PDB entry 6ZI9 | X-ray diffraction, 2.80 A resolution | chains L and M of the 4 polymer chains in the assembly

Chain L:
Molecule: Reaction center protein L chain
Organism: Blastochloris viridis
UniProtKB: P06009 (RCEL_BLAVI); residues 1-273 here correspond to UniProt positions 2-274 (UniProt number = residue number + 1)
Amino-acid sequence (273 residues; each row starts with the number of its first residue):
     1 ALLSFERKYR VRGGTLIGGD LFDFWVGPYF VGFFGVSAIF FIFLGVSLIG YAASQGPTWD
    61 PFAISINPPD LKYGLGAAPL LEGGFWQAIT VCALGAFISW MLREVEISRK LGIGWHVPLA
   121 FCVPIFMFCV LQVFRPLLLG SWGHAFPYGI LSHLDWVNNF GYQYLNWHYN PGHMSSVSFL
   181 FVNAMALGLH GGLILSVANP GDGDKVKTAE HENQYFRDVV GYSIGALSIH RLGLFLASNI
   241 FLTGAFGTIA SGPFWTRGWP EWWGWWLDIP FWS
Metal / ion sites: Fe ion: H190, H230 (shared with H217(M), E232(M), H264(M) of chain M)
Small-molecule neighbours:
  - bacteriochlorophyll b (BCB), molecule 1: V46, I49, F97, F128, L131, F146, I150, L151, H153, L154, W156, V157
  - bacteriochlorophyll b (BCB), molecule 2: F97, F121, P124, I125, M127, F128, L131, V157, N158, F160, G161, Y162, W167, H168, N170, G172, H173, S176, V177, L180, F181, I240, F241, G244, G247, T248
  - bacteriochlorophyll b (BCB), molecule 3: V157, Y162, H168, L180, F181
  - bacteriochlorophyll b (BCB), molecule 4: H168, H173, M174, V177, S178, F181, V182, M185, V220, Y222
  - bacteriopheophytin b (BPB), molecule 1: F41, I42, G45, V46, I49, I89, C92, A93, A96, F97, W100, E104, V117, A120, F121, V123, P124, F128, F146, P147, Y148, G149, I150, H153, A237, S238, I240, F241
  - bacteriopheophytin b (BPB), molecule 2: F181, A184, M185, L189, F216, V219, V220
  - diacyl glycerol (DGA): P171, M174, S175, S178, W262, W263, W265
  - heptane-1,2,3-triol (HTO): L75, G76, A77, Q87, V91, W142
  - menaquinone-7 (MQ7): V26, Y29, F30, V31, G35, I39, I42, W100, R103
UniProt features mapped onto this chain:
  - binding site ((7R,8Z)-bacteriochlorophyll b): H153, H173
  - binding site (Fe cation): H190, H230
  - binding site (a ubiquinone): F216

Chain M:
Molecule: Reaction center protein M chain
Organism: Blastochloris viridis
UniProtKB: P06010 (RCEM_BLAVI); residues 1-323 here correspond to UniProt positions 2-324 (UniProt number = residue number + 1)
Amino-acid sequence (323 residues; each row starts with the number of its first residue):
     1 ADYQTIYTQI QARGPHITVS GEWGDNDRVG KPFYSYWLGK IGDAQIGPIY LGASGIAAFA
    61 FGSTAILIIL FNMAAEVHFD PLQFFRQFFW LGLYPPKAQY GMGIPPLHDG GWWLMAGLFM
   121 TLSLGSWWIR VYSRARALGL GTHIAWNFAA AIFFVLCIGC IHPTLVGSWS EGVPFGIWPH
   181 IDWLTAFSIR YGNFYYCPWH GFSIGFAYGC GLLFAAHGAT ILAVARFGGD REIEQITDRG
   241 TAVERAALFW RWTIGFNATI ESVHRWGWFF SLMVMVSASV GILLTGTFVD NWYLWCVKHG
   301 AAPDYPAYLP ATPDPASLPG APK
Metal / ion sites: Fe ion: H217, E232, H264 (shared with H190(L), H230(L) of chain L)
Small-molecule neighbours:
  - bacteriochlorophyll b (BCB), molecule 1: L38, M120, F154, V155, I158, V173, I177, W178, H180, I181, W183, L184
  - bacteriochlorophyll b (BCB), molecule 2: G62, A65, I66, I69, M120, L124, F148, A151, I152, F154, V155, I158, F175, W183, L184, T185, F187, S188, F194, Y195, C197, W199, H200, S203, I204, A207, Y208, V274, M275, A278, G281, I282
  - bacteriochlorophyll b (BCB), molecule 3: L184, Y195, Y208
  - bacteriochlorophyll b (BCB), molecule 4: Y195, H200, G201, I204, G205, Y208, G209, L212, F270
  - bacteriopheophytin b (BPB), molecule 1: I46, I49, A58, F59, G62, S123, L124, W127, V131, I144, N147, F148, A151, S271, V274, M275
  - bacteriopheophytin b (BPB), molecule 2: Y208, G211, L212, A215, A216, W250, T253, I254
  - diacyl glycerol (DGA): F88, F89, I177
  - heptane-1,2,3-triol (HTO): W268, F269, L272, M273, V276
  - menaquinone-7 (MQ7): L212, L213, A216, H217, T220, V243, A246, A247, W250, I254, F256, N257, A258, T259, I260, V263, W266, F270
  - 15-cis-1,2-dihydroneurosporene (NS5): I66, I69, L70, M73, F88, W113, L114, G117, L118, M120, T121, V155, L156, I158, G159, C160, W169, V173, P174, F175, G176, I177, H180
UniProt features mapped onto this chain:
  - binding site ((7R,8Z)-bacteriochlorophyll b): H180, H200
  - binding site (Fe cation): H217, E232, H264
  - binding site (a ubiquinone): W250
What the authors report for this chain:
  - binding site for menaquinone-7: H217

How chain L and chain M interact:
Residue-residue contacts (191; chain L residue first):
  L3(L) with L248(M), hydrophobic; R251(M); N257(M)
  F5(L) with R239(M); E244(M)
  E6(L) with L248(M); W252(M), hydrogen bond
  K8(L) with E244(M), salt bridge
  Y9(L) with T241(M), hydrogen bond; E244(M), hydrogen bond; R245(M); L248(M), hydrophobic; W252(M)
  R10(L) with W252(M)
  W25(L) with W252(M)
  P28(L) with R251(M); W252(M); G255(M)
  Y29(L) with W252(M); T253(M); I254(M); G255(M)
  F30(L) with W252(M), hydrogen bond (backbone-backbone)
  D60(L) with G300(M)
  F62(L) with A301(M)
  W100(L) with T253(M)
  R103(L) with W252(M), hydrogen bond (side chain-backbone); T253(M), hydrogen bond (side chain-backbone)
  E104(L) with F249(M); W250(M); T253(M)
  I107(L) with F249(M), hydrophobic; W252(M); T253(M)
  S108(L) with F249(M)
  K110(L) with W252(M)
  L111(L) with R245(M), hydrogen bond (backbone-side chain); L248(M); F249(M); W252(M), hydrophobic
  G112(L) with F227(M)
  I113(L) with A223(M); V224(M), hydrophobic; F227(M), hydrophobic; R245(M); F249(M), hydrophobic
  G114(L) with A223(M), hydrogen bond (backbone-backbone)
  H116(L) with T5(M), hydrogen bond; A219(M); L222(M); A223(M)
  V117(L) with A216(M); A219(M), hydrophobic; T220(M); F249(M), hydrophobic; W250(M), hydrophobic
  L151(L) with A301(M); P303(M)
  S152(L) with Y305(M)
  L154(L) with Y195(M)
  D155(L) with Y196(M), hydrogen bond; P303(M); Y305(M), hydrogen bond
  V157(L) with Y195(M)
  N158(L) with N193(M); Y195(M)
  Y162(L) with T185(M)
  N166(L) with D182(M); T185(M)
  H168(L) with I181(M); L184(M)
  Y169(L) with W178(M), hydrophobic; I181(M), hydrophobic; D182(M), hydrogen bond
  M174(L) with W178(M), hydrophobic
  L180(L) with A207(M); Y208(M), hydrophobic
  N183(L) with C210(M), hydrogen bond (side chain-backbone); G211(M); F214(M)
  A184(L) with C210(M), hydrophobic; S271(M), hydrogen bond (backbone-side chain)
  A186(L) with F214(M), hydrophobic
  L187(L) with C210(M); F214(M); G267(M)
  G188(L) with N147(M); S271(M)
  L189(L) with I144(M), hydrophobic
  H190(L) with H217(M), hydrogen bond; E232(M), salt bridge; H264(M), hydrogen bond
  G191(L) with H264(M)
  G192(L) with H143(M); I144(M); W268(M)
  L193(L) with I144(M)
  I194(L) with E232(M); I233(M); I236(M), hydrophobic; H264(M)
  L195(L) with H143(M); E261(M); H264(M); R265(M)
  S196(L) with L140(M); G141(M), hydrogen bond (backbone-backbone); H143(M)
  V197(L) with L140(M), hydrophobic; I233(M), hydrophobic
  A198(L) with I236(M), hydrophobic
  N199(L) with G141(M); H143(M); E261(M), hydrogen bond; R265(M)
  P200(L) with G139(M); G141(M)
  K207(L) with G139(M), hydrogen bond (side chain-backbone); L140(M); I233(M)
  E210(L) with I17(M); V19(M)
  H211(L) with V19(M); L138(M)
  E212(L) with I233(M)
  Q214(L) with I17(M); T18(M); V19(M), hydrogen bond (side chain-backbone); R28(M); L138(M)
  Y215(L) with V131(M), hydrogen bond (side chain-backbone); R134(M); A135(M); L138(M), hydrophobic; I144(M), hydrophobic
  F216(L) with I144(M), hydrophobic
  R217(L) with D43(M), salt bridge; Q45(M); P48(M); I49(M)
  D218(L) with R28(M), salt bridge; I49(M); Y50(M), hydrogen bond (backbone-backbone); R130(M), hydrogen bond (backbone-side chain); R134(M), salt bridge
  V219(L) with W127(M); R130(M), hydrogen bond (backbone-side chain); R134(M)
  V220(L) with I49(M)
  G221(L) with G47(M), hydrogen bond (backbone-backbone); P48(M); I49(M)
  Y222(L) with L38(M); G42(M); D43(M), hydrogen bond (side chain-backbone); Q45(M)
  S223(L) with D43(M)
  I224(L) with G42(M); D43(M), hydrogen bond (backbone-backbone)
  A226(L) with D230(M)
  L227(L) with Q4(M); L222(M), hydrophobic; A225(M), hydrophobic; D230(M)
  S228(L) with I41(M); G42(M)
  I229(L) with F214(M)
  H230(L) with H217(M), hydrogen bond; G218(M); I221(M); E232(M), salt bridge
  R231(L) with Q4(M), hydrogen bond (side chain-backbone); T5(M), hydrogen bond (side chain-backbone); I6(M), hydrogen bond (side chain-backbone); Y7(M); I41(M), hydrogen bond (side chain-backbone); L222(M)
  G233(L) with F214(M)
  L234(L) with A215(M)
  A237(L) with G211(M); A215(M), hydrophobic
  W263(L) with W90(M), hydrophobic; W178(M)
  W266(L) with F85(M); R86(M), hydrogen bond (side chain-backbone)
  L267(L) with R86(M), hydrogen bond (backbone-side chain)
  F271(L) with L82(M), hydrophobic
  W272(L) with L82(M), hydrophobic; Q83(M), hydrogen bond (backbone-side chain); R86(M)
  S273(L) with R86(M)
Also at the interface, not in a pair above, chain L (93 interface residues in all): A1, S4, A63, D70, P118, A120, D204, V206, I240, D268
Also at the interface, not in a pair above, chain M (94 interface residues in all): I46, F89, I189, L213, T237, A247, A302, Y308

In short:
The interface between chain L and chain M involves 93 residues on one side and 94 on the other; the contacts
include 35 hydrogen bonds and 6 salt bridges. Among the polar pairs are K8(L)-E244(M), H190(L)-E232(M) and
R217(L)-D43(M). From the paper: a binding site for menaquinone-7 at H217(M).
Here chain L is Reaction center protein L chain and chain M is Reaction center protein M chain, both from
Blastochloris viridis. Entry 6ZI9 (Ultrafast Structural Response to Charge Redistribution Within a
Photosynthetic Reaction Centre - 300 ps (b) structure) was determined by X-ray diffraction (same publication
as 6ZHW, 6ZI4, 6ZI5, 6ZI6, 6ZIA and 6ZID).
